PDB entry 6XL5 | electron microscopy, 2.50 A resolution | chains F and N of the 10 polymer chains in the assembly

Chain F:
Protein: RNA polymerase sigma factor RpoD
Source organism: Escherichia coli O157:H7
UniProt: P00579 (RPOD_ECOLI); residues 1-613 here = UniProt positions 1-613
Sequence (613 residues; row label = number of the first residue in the row):
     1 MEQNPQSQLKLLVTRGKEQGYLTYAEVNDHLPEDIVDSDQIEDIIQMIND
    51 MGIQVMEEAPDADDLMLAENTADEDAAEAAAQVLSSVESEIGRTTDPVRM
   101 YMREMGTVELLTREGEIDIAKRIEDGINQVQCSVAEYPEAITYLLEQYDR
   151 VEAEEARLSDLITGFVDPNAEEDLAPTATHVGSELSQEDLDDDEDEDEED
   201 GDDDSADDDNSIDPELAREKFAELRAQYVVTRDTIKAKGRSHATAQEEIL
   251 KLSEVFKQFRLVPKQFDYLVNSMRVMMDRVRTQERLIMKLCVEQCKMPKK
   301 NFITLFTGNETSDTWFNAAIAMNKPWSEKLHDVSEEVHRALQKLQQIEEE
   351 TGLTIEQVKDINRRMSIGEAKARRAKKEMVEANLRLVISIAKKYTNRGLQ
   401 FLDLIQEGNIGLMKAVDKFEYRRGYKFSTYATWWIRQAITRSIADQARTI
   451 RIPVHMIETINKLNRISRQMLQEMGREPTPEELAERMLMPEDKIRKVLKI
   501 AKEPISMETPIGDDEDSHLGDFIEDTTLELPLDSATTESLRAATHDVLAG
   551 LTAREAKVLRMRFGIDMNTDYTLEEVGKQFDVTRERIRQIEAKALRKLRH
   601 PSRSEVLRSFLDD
Not modelled in the structure: 1-88, 168-211, 237-241
Small-molecule neighbours: chapso (1N7): Ile505, Ile511, Leu519, Phe522
Curated features (UniProtKB/Swiss-Prot):
  - DNA-binding region: Leu573 to Ala592 (H-T-H motif)
  - region: Arg584 to Arg599 (Interaction with anti-sigma factors)
  - motif: Asp403 to Gln406 (Interaction with polymerase core subunit RpoC)
  - site: Arg562 (Interaction with anti-sigma factors)

Chain N:
Molecule: synthetic non-template strand DNA
Sequence (54 nucleotides; row label = number of the first residue in the row):
    35 GCCTTGACCCTCCCCTAAGGGGAGGGTTTAGATTGTGTGCAGTCTGACGC
    85 GGCG

How chain F and chain N interact:
Contacting residue pairs (62):
  Val98(F) - DT70(N)  base contact
  Arg99(F) - DT70(N)  base contact
  Met102(F) - DG69(N)  base contact
  Met102(F) - DT70(N)  base contact
  Gly106(F) - DG69(N)  base contact
  Leu110(F) - DT68(N)  base contact
  Arg113(F) - DA66(N)  salt bridge to the phosphate
  Glu116(F) - DT68(N)  base contact
  Ala382(F) - DT68(N)  base contact
  Asn383(F) - DT68(N)  hydrogen bond to the base
  Arg385(F) - DT68(N)  base contact
  Arg385(F) - DG69(N)  hydrogen bond to the base
  Leu386(F) - DT68(N)  hydrogen bond to the base
  Ser389(F) - DT68(N)  sugar contact
  Lys392(F) - DT70(N)  salt bridge to the phosphate
  Lys392(F) - DG71(N)  salt bridge to the phosphate
  Phe401(F) - DT70(N)  sugar contact
  Lys414(F) - DT61(N)  phosphate contact
  Lys418(F) - DT62(N)  salt bridge to the phosphate
  Lys418(F) - DA64(N)  hydrogen bond to the base
  Phe419(F) - DA64(N)  base contact
  Glu420(F) - DA64(N)  hydrogen bond to the base
  Arg423(F) - DA64(N)  hydrogen bond to the base
  Tyr425(F) - DA64(N)  sugar contact
  Tyr425(F) - DG65(N)  sugar contact
  Tyr425(F) - DA66(N)  phosphate contact
  Lys426(F) - DA66(N)  hydrogen bond to the phosphate
  Lys426(F) - DT67(N)  phosphate contact
  Ser428(F) - DT67(N)  phosphate contact
  Ser428(F) - DT68(N)  base contact
  Thr429(F) - DA64(N)  phosphate contact
  Thr429(F) - DG65(N)  phosphate contact
  Thr429(F) - DA66(N)  hydrogen bond to the phosphate
  Thr429(F) - DT67(N)  base contact
  Tyr430(F) - DT63(N)  hydrogen bond to the phosphate
  Tyr430(F) - DA64(N)  stacking on the base
  Thr432(F) - DT67(N)  base contact
  Trp433(F) - DT63(N)  base contact
  Trp433(F) - DA64(N)  hydrogen bond to the phosphate
  Trp434(F) - DT62(N)  sugar contact
  Trp434(F) - DT63(N)  base contact
  Gln437(F) - DT62(N)  base contact
  Gln437(F) - DT63(N)  base contact
  Arg441(F) - DG60(N)  salt bridge to the phosphate
  Arg441(F) - DT61(N)  base contact
  Arg451(F) - DG59(N)  salt bridge to the phosphate
  Pro453(F) - DG58(N)  phosphate contact
  Pro453(F) - DG59(N)  phosphate contact
  His455(F) - DA57(N)  sugar contact
  His455(F) - DG58(N)  salt bridge to the phosphate
  Lys493(F) - DA57(N)  phosphate contact
  Arg554(F) - DC37(N)  salt bridge to the phosphate
  Asp581(F) - DT38(N)  phosphate contact
  Val582(F) - DT38(N)  phosphate contact
  Thr583(F) - DT38(N)  hydrogen bond to the phosphate
  Glu585(F) - DT39(N)  base contact
  Arg586(F) - DC36(N)  salt bridge to the phosphate
  Arg586(F) - DC37(N)  salt bridge to the phosphate
  Arg586(F) - DT38(N)  base contact
  Gln589(F) - DC37(N)  base contact
  Gln589(F) - DT38(N)  hydrogen bond to the base
  Lys593(F) - DC36(N)  salt bridge to the phosphate
Also at the interface, not in a pair above, chain F (45 interface residues in all): Arg103, Met105, Ile388, Gly424

Summary:
45 residues of chain F and 19 residues of chain N are in contact, with 12 hydrogen bonds, 11 salt bridges and
1 aromatic stacking contact. Polar pairs include Asn383(F)-DT68(N), Arg385(F)-DG69(N) and Leu386(F)-DT68(N).
Ligands of chain F: chapso.
Chain F is RNA polymerase sigma factor RpoD (Escherichia coli O157:H7) and chain N is synthetic non-template
strand DNA; the structure, Cryo-EM structure of EcmrR-RNAP-promoter open complex (EcmrR-RPo), was determined
by electron microscopy, deposited together with 6XL6, 6XL9, 6XLA, 6XLJ, 6XLK, 6XLL, 6XLM and 6XLN.
